1VSQ - chains A and B of the 3 polymer chains in the assembly; structure by solution NMR.

Chain A (and B):
Protein: Mannose-specific phosphotransferase enzyme IIA component
Organism: Escherichia coli
Notes: EC 2.7.1.-; chain B of this document is another copy of the same molecule, construct and numbering; everything in this record applies to it too
Reference sequence: P69797 (PTNAB_ECOLI); residue numbers follow UniProt; this construct covers 2-134
Amino-acid sequence (133 residues; each row starts with the number of its first residue):
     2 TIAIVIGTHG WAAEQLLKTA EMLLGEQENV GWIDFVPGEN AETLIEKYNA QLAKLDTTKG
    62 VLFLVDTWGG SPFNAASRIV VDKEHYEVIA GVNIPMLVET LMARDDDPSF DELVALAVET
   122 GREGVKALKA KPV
Modified / non-standard residues: His10 (n1-phosphonohistidine; NEP)
From the paper describing this entry:
  - catalytic residues: His10 (citing earlier work)
  - catalytic residues: Ser72 (proposed by the authors, not directly observed)
  - mutagenesis - H10E (Kd 0.5 mm): unchanged binding to Mannose-specific phosphotransferase enzyme IIB component
  - post-translational modification sites: His10 (citing earlier work)

Chain A / chain B interface:
Contacting residue pairs (66; chain A residue first):
  Thr9(A) - Thr20(B)
  His10(A) - Thr20(B)
  Trp12(A) - Gln16(B)
  Ala13(A) - Gln16(B)
  Ala13(A) - Thr20(B)
  Gln16(A) - Trp12(B)
  Gln16(A) - Ala13(B)
  Gln16(A) - Gln16(B)
  Thr20(A) - Thr9(B)
  Thr20(A) - His10(B)
  Thr20(A) - Ala13(B)
  Met23(A) - Pro38(B)
  Leu24(A) - His10(B)
  Pro38(A) - Met23(B)
  Asp67(A) - Ile95(B)
  Asp67(A) - Pro96(B)
  Thr68(A) - Ile95(B)
  Thr68(A) - Pro96(B)
  Trp69(A) - Ala128(B)
  Trp69(A) - Leu129(B)
  Ser78(A) - Leu129(B)
  Val81(A) - Leu129(B)
  Glu88(A) - Ala128(B)
  Glu88(A) - Leu129(B)
  Glu88(A) - Lys130(B)
  Val89(A) - Ala128(B)
  Val89(A) - Leu129(B)
  Ile90(A) - Lys127(B)
  Ala91(A) - Gly125(B)
  Ala91(A) - Val126(B)
  Ala91(A) - Lys127(B)
  Gly92(A) - Asn94(B)
  Gly92(A) - Pro96(B)
  Gly92(A) - Gly125(B)
  Gly92(A) - Val126(B)
  Val93(A) - Asn94(B)
  Asn94(A) - Gly92(B)
  Asn94(A) - Val93(B)
  Asn94(A) - Asn94(B)
  Ile95(A) - Asp67(B)
  Ile95(A) - Thr68(B)
  Pro96(A) - Asp67(B)
  Pro96(A) - Thr68(B)
  Pro96(A) - Gly92(B)
  Met97(A) - Val126(B)
  Val119(A) - Val126(B)
  Arg123(A) - Arg123(B)
  Arg123(A) - Val126(B)
  Gly125(A) - Ala91(B)
  Gly125(A) - Gly92(B)
  Val126(A) - Ala91(B)
  Val126(A) - Gly92(B)
  Val126(A) - Met97(B)
  Val126(A) - Val119(B)
  Val126(A) - Arg123(B)
  Lys127(A) - Ile90(B)
  Lys127(A) - Ala91(B)
  Ala128(A) - Trp69(B)
  Ala128(A) - Glu88(B)
  Ala128(A) - Val89(B)
  Leu129(A) - Trp69(B)
  Leu129(A) - Ser78(B)
  Leu129(A) - Val81(B)
  Leu129(A) - Glu88(B)
  Leu129(A) - Val89(B)
  Lys130(A) - Glu88(B)
Interface residues without a listed pair, chain A (38 interface residues in all): Gly11, Leu17, Lys19, Phe74, Val115, Gly122
Interface residues without a listed pair, chain B (38 interface residues in all): Gly11, Leu17, Lys19, Leu24, Phe74, Val115, Gly122

Summary:
The chain A/chain B interface involves 38 residues from each chain. From the paper: catalytic residues
His10(A) and Ser72(A); H10E of chain A leaves binding to Mannose-specific phosphotransferase enzyme IIB
component unchanged.
Chain A and chain B are both Mannose-specific phosphotransferase enzyme IIA component (Escherichia coli); the
structure, Solution NMR structure of the productive complex between IIAMannose and IIBMannose of the mannose
transporter of ..., was determined by solution NMR together with 2JZN and 2JZO from the same study.
